Entry 1EFN (X-ray diffraction, 2.50 A resolution); this record covers chains A and B of the 4 polymer chains in the assembly.

Chain A:
Protein: Fyn tyrosine kinase
Organism: Homo sapiens
Notes: EC 2.7.1.112; fragment: sh3 domain, residues 85-141
Reference sequence: P06241 (FYN_HUMAN); residues 86-143 here correspond to UniProt positions 85-142 (UniProt number = residue number - 1)
Sequence (59 residues; each row starts with the number of its first residue):
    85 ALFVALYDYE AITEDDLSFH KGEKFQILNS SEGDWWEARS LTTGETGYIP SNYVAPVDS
Disordered / not traced: 142-143
Sequence notes: engineered mutation I96 (Arg95 in P06241)

Chain B:
Protein: HIV-1 nef protein
Organism: Human immunodeficiency virus 1
Notes: fragment: conserved core domain of nef, residues 71-203
Reference sequence: P03406 (NEF_HV1BR); numbering as in UniProt (aligned over 54-205)
Sequence (152 residues; row label = number of the first residue in the row):
    54 ACAWLEAQEE EEVGFPVRPQ VPLRPMTYKA AVDLSHFLKE KGGLEGLIHS QRRQDILDLW
   114 IYHTQGYFPD WQNYTPGPGV RYPLTFGWCY KLVPVEPDKV EEANKGENTS LLHPVSLHGM
   174 DDPEREVLEW RFDSRLAFHH VARELHPEYF KN
Disordered / not traced: 54-70, 149-177, 204-205
Sequence notes: engineered mutation R71 (Thr in P03406)
Curated features (UniProtKB/Swiss-Prot):
  - region: E62 to E65 (Acidic), P69, V70, P72 to P78 (SH3-binding), D108 to W124 (Mediates dimerization, Nef-PTE1 interaction), V148 to V180 (Binding to ATP6V1H)
  - motif: P72 to P75 (PxxP), L164, L165 (Dileucine internalization motif), D174, D175 (Diacidic)
  - site: W57, L58 (Cleavage)
  - mutagenesis: P72 (P72A: Complete loss of binding to HCK SH3 domain and altered viral growth; when associated with P-76. No effect on Nef-induced CD4 down-regulation), P75 (P75A: Complete loss of binding to HCK SH3 domain and altered viral growth; when associated with P-73. No effect on Nef-induced CD4 down-regulation), P147 (P147A: Complete loss of binding to HCK SH3 domain and altered viral growth. No effect on Nef-induced CD4 down-modulation), P150 (P150A: No effect), L164 to L165 (Loss of interaction with AP-2 complex), D174 to D175 (Loss of interaction with AP-2 complex)
Ion coordination: trimethyl lead ion: H192 (shared with 1 residue of chain D)
Small-molecule neighbours: trimethyl lead ion (PBM): D108, L112, P122
What the authors report for this chain:
  - contacts within the chain: L76-G119 (backbone contact), R77-Q118, P78-Y120, M79-Y120, A83-Y120

Interface between chain A and chain B:
Contacting residue pairs - 30 pairs, chain A then chain B:
  Y91(A) with R71(B); P72(B)
  Y93(A) with R77(B), hydrogen bond; T117(B); Q118(B), hydrogen bond
  E94(A) with F90(B); Q118(B), hydrogen bond (backbone-side chain)
  A95(A) with F90(B)
  I96(A) with D86(B); L87(B), hydrophobic; F90(B), hydrophobic; Q118(B); Y120(B), hydrophobic
  T97(A) with D86(B), hydrogen bond
  D99(A) with K82(B), salt bridge
  D100(A) with R77(B), salt bridge
  D118(A) with P75(B)
  W119(A) with V74(B), hydrophobic; P75(B), hydrogen bond (side chain-backbone); L76(B); R77(B); Q118(B)
  P134(A) with V74(B), hydrophobic; P75(B)
  N136(A) with P72(B); Q73(B), hydrogen bond (side chain-backbone); P75(B)
  Y137(A) with R71(B), hydrogen bond; P72(B), hydrogen bond (side chain-backbone); V74(B), hydrophobic
Also at the interface, not in a pair above, chain A (15 interface residues in all): D92, S135
Also at the interface, not in a pair above, chain B (16 interface residues in all): A83, H116
From the paper, about this interface:
  - residue pairs: Y93(A)-V74(B), Y93(A)-Q118(B) (hydrogen bond), D99(A)-K82(B), D100(A)-R77(B) (salt bridge), W119(A)-R77(B), Y137(A)-R71(B) (hydrogen bond), V74(B)-W119(A), V74(B)-Y137(A), L87(B)-I96(A), F90(B)-I96(A)
  - interface residues, chain A: Y91(A), I96(A), W119(A), P134(A), N136(A), Y137(A)
  - hot spots on chain A (mutagenesis) - R96I (Kd 0.38 mM): increased binding to HIV-1 nef protein (chain B) (citing earlier work)
  - interface residues, chain B: R71(B), P72(B), V74(B), P75(B), L76(B), D86(B)

In short:
Chain A and chain B form an interface of 15 and 16 residues respectively, with 8 hydrogen bonds and 2 salt
bridges. Among the polar pairs are D99(A)-K82(B), D100(A)-R77(B) and Y93(A)-R77(B). The authors report
contacts between Y93(A) and V74(B), D99(A) and K82(B) and W119(A) and R77(B) among others; hydrogen bonds
between Y93(A) and Q118(B) and Y137(A) and R71(B); a salt bridge between D100(A) and R77(B). From the paper:
R96I of chain A increases binding to HIV-1 nef protein (chain B); interface residues Y91(A), I96(A) and R71(B)
among others.
Chain A is Fyn tyrosine kinase (Homo sapiens) and chain B is HIV-1 nef protein (Human immunodeficiency virus
1); the structure, HIV-1 nef protein in complex with R96I mutant fyn SH3 domain, was determined by X-ray
diffraction.
